PDB entry 8BC4 | electron microscopy, 2.70 A resolution | chains A and H of the 10 polymer chains in the assembly

Chain A (and H):
Molecule: Transaldolase
Source organism: Bacillus aryabhattai
Notes: EC 2.2.1.2; chain H of this document is another copy of the same molecule, construct and numbering; everything in this record applies to it too
UniProtKB: A0A7W3N5X5 (A0A7W3N5X5_9BACI); the construct has insertions or renumbered stretches relative to UniProt, so the offset changes along the chain: 1-146 = UniProt 1-146; 148-218 = UniProt 149-219
Amino-acid sequence (219 residues; each row starts with the number of its first residue; note: 1 number in that range is skipped by the numbering (no residue carries it; nothing is unmodelled there); a row labelled like 146A-146B holds insertion residues (146A, then the next letters in order)):
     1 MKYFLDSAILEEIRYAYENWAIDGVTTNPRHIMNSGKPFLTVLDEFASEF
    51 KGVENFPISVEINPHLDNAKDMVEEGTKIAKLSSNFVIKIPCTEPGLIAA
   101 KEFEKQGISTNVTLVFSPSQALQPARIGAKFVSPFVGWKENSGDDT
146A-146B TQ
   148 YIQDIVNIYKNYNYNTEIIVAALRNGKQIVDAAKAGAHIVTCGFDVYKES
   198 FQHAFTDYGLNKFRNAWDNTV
Unresolved in the structure: 146A-146B (chain H: 146A-146B, 218)
Covalently attached groups: compound QC9 linked to Lys-89
Ligand contacts: QC9 ((2R,3S,4S)-2,3,4,6-tetrakis(oxidanyl)hexane-1-sulfonic acid): Asp-6, Thr-26, Thr-27, Asn-28, Arg-30, His-31, Asn-111, Thr-113, Ser-133, Phe-135, Trp-138, Ala-168, Ala-169, Arg-171, Thr-188
UniProt features mapped onto this chain:
  - active site: Lys-89 (Schiff-base intermediate with substrate)
What the authors report for this chain:
  - binding site for QC9: Lys-89

Interface between chain A and chain H:
Residue-residue contacts (7):
  His-200(A) with Phe-202(H)
  Ala-201(A) with Ala-201(H); Phe-202(H), hydrophobic; Tyr-205(H), hydrophobic
  Phe-202(A) with His-200(H); Ala-201(H), hydrophobic
  Tyr-205(A) with Ala-201(H), hydrophobic

Overview:
Chain A and chain H each contribute 4 residues to their interface. Covalently linked compound QC9: at
Lys-89(A). UniProt lists active-site residue Lys-89(A) on chain A. From the paper: a binding site for QC9 at
Lys-89(A).
Both chains are Transaldolase (Bacillus aryabhattai). Entry 8BC4 (Cryo-EM Structure of a BmSF-TAL -
Sulfofructose Schiff Base Complex in symmetry group C1) was determined by electron microscopy together with
8C4I, 8BC2 and 8BC3 from the same study.
